PDB entry 1AZB | X-ray diffraction, 2.20 A resolution | chains A and B

# Chain A (and B)
Name: Azurin
Organism: Achromobacter xylosoxidans
Notes: chain B of this document is another copy of the same molecule, construct and numbering; everything in this record applies to it too
UniProtKB: P00280 (AZUR_ALCDE); residues 1-129 here correspond to UniProt positions 21-149 (UniProt number = residue number + 20)
Amino-acid sequence (129 residues; numbered 1 to 129; the number before each row is that of its first residue):
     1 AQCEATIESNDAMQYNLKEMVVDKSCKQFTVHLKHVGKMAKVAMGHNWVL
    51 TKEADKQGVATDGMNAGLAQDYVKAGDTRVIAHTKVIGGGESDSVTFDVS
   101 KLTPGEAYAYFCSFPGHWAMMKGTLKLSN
Cystine bridges: Cys3-Cys26
Metal / ion sites: Cu ion: His46, Cys112, His117
Swiss-Prot annotation at these positions:
  - binding site (Cu cation): His46, Cys112, His117, Met121

# Interface between chain A and chain B
Pairs across the interface (13):
  Met13(A) - Met13(B)  hydrophobic
  Ala43(A) - Trp118(B)  hydrophobic
  Ala43(A) - Ala119(B)
  Met44(A) - Met120(B)  hydrophobic
  Pro115(A) - Pro115(B)
  Pro115(A) - Gly116(B)
  Gly116(A) - Pro115(B)
  Trp118(A) - Val42(B)
  Trp118(A) - Ala43(B)  hydrophobic
  Ala119(A) - Ala43(B)
  Met120(A) - Asp11(B)
  Met120(A) - Met13(B)  hydrophobic
  Met120(A) - Met44(B)  hydrophobic
Interface residues without a listed pair, chain A (13 interface residues in all): Asp11, Ala12, Met39, Val42, Met64
Interface residues without a listed pair, chain B (11 interface residues in all): Met64

# Overview
13 residues of chain A and 11 residues of chain B are in contact. His46(A), Cys112(A) and His117(A) coordinate
a Cu ion ion. UniProt lists 4 Cu cation-binding residues on chain A.
Both chains are Azurin (Achromobacter xylosoxidans). Entry 1AZB (Structure of apo-azurin from alcaligenes
denitrificans at 1.8 angstroms resolution) was determined by X-ray diffraction (same publication as 1AIZ and
1AZC).
